Entry 2FH5 (X-ray diffraction, 2.45 A resolution); this record covers chains A and B.

# Chain A
Molecule: Signal recognition particle receptor alpha subunit
From: Homo sapiens
Reference sequence: P08240 (SRPR_HUMAN); residues 3-176 here = UniProt positions 3-176
Amino-acid sequence (185 residues; numbered -7 to 176 plus 2 insertion-coded residues; 1 number in that range is skipped by the numbering (no residue carries it; nothing is unmodelled there); the number before each row is that of its first residue; a row labelled like 0A-0B holds insertion residues (0A, then the next letters in order); numbers below 1 keep their minus sign (Met-7 is residue -7)):
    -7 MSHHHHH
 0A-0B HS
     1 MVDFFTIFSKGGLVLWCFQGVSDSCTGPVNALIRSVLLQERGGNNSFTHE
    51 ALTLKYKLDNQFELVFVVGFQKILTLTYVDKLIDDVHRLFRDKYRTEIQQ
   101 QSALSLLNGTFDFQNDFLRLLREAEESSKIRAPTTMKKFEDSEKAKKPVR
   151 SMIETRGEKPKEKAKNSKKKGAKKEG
Disordered / not traced: -7 to -1, 41-47, 130-176
Disulfides: Cys17-Cys25
Construct notes: initiating methionine (-7); cloning artifact (-6 to -1, 0A-0B, 1-2)

# Chain B
Molecule: Signal recognition particle receptor beta subunit
From: Mus musculus
Reference sequence: P47758 (SRPRB_MOUSE); residues 58-269 here = UniProt positions 58-269
Amino-acid sequence (214 residues; each row starts with the number of its first residue):
    56 MARKSSQRAVLFVGLCDSGKTLLFVRLLTGQYRDTQTSITDSSAIYKVNN
   106 NRGNSLTLIDLPGHESLRFQLLDRFKSSARAVVFVVDSAAFQREVKDVAE
   156 FLYQVLIDSMALKNSPSLLIACNKQDIAMAKSAKLIQQQLEKELNTLRVT
   206 RSAAPSTLDSSSTAPAQLGKKGKEFEFSQLPLKVEFLECSAKGGRGDTGS
   256 ADIQDLEKWLAKIA
Disordered / not traced: 56-62, 208-219, 248-254
Construct notes: initiating methionine (56); cloning artifact (57)
UniProt features mapped onto this chain:
  - binding site (GTP): Gly69 to Leu77, Thr90 to Ser93, Gly118, Asn178 to Asp181, Ala246
  - modified residue: Ser110 (Phosphoserine), Thr212 (Phosphothreonine)

# Chain A / chain B interface
Contacting residue pairs (27):
  Phe8(A) - Gln91(B)
  Lys10(A) - Ser93(B)
  Lys10(A) - Ile94(B)  hydrogen bond (backbone-backbone)
  Lys10(A) - Thr95(B)  hydrogen bond (backbone-backbone)
  Gly11(A) - Thr76(B)
  Gly11(A) - Ser93(B)  hydrogen bond (backbone-side chain)
  Gly11(A) - Thr95(B)
  Gly11(A) - Asp115(B)
  Gly12(A) - Thr90(B)
  Gly12(A) - Gln91(B)  hydrogen bond (backbone-backbone)
  Gly12(A) - Ser93(B)
  Val14(A) - Asp89(B)  hydrogen bond (backbone-backbone)
  Val14(A) - Thr90(B)
  Val14(A) - Gln91(B)
  Glu63(A) - Thr95(B)
  Gln101(A) - Ser98(B)  hydrogen bond
  Ser102(A) - Ser98(B)
  Ser102(A) - Ala99(B)
  Ala103(A) - Phe79(B)  hydrophobic
  Ala103(A) - Ser98(B)  hydrogen bond (backbone-backbone)
  Ala103(A) - Ala99(B)
  Leu104(A) - Leu83(B)  hydrophobic
  Leu104(A) - Ile100(B)
  Leu107(A) - Val80(B)  hydrophobic
  Leu107(A) - Leu83(B)  hydrophobic
  Leu107(A) - Thr84(B)
  Leu107(A) - Arg88(B)  hydrogen bond (backbone-side chain)
Also at the interface, not in a pair above, chain A (13 interface residues in all): Leu13, Val65
Also at the interface, not in a pair above, chain B (18 interface residues in all): Thr92, Ser97

# Summary
13 residues of chain A and 18 residues of chain B are in contact; the contacts include 8 hydrogen bonds. Polar
pairs include Gly11(A)-Ser93(B), Gln101(A)-Ser98(B) and Leu107(A)-Arg88(B). From UniProt: 19 GTP-binding
residues on chain B.
Chain A is Signal recognition particle receptor alpha subunit (Homo sapiens) and chain B is Signal recognition
particle receptor beta subunit (Mus musculus); the structure, The Structure of the Mammalian SRP Receptor, was
determined by X-ray diffraction.
